3SJD - chains A and E of the 3 polymer chains in the assembly; structure by X-ray diffraction, 4.60 A resolution (low resolution: residue-level contacts below are approximate; hydrogen-bond / salt-bridge calls are withheld).

# Chain A
Protein: ATPase GET3
Organism: Saccharomyces cerevisiae
Notes: EC 3.6.-.-
UniProtKB: Q12154 (GET3_YEAST); residues 1-354 here = UniProt positions 1-354
Amino-acid sequence (362 residues; row label = number of the first residue in the row):
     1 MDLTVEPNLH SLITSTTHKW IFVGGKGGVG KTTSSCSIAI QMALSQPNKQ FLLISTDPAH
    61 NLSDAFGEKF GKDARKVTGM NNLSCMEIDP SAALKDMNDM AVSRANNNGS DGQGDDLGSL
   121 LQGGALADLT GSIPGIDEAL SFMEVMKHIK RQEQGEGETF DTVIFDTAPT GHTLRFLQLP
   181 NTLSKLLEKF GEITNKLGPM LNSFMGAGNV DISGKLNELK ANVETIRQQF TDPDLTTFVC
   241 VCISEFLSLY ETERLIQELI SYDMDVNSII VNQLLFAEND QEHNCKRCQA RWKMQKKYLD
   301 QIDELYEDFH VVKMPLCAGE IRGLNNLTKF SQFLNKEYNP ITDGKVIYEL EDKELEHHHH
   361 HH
Not modelled in the structure: 1-3, 89-130, 196-209, 279-284, 353-362
Differences from the reference sequence: expression tag (355-362)
Bound ions: Mg2+: Thr32 (together with ADP); Zn2+: Cys285, Cys288 (shared with 1 residue of chain B)
Small-molecule neighbours: ADP (adenosine-5'-diphosphate): Gly27, Gly28, Val29, Gly30, Lys31, Thr32, Thr33, Asn272, Gln273, Pro315, Leu316, Cys317, Gly319, Glu320, Ile321, Phe330
Curated features (UniProtKB/Swiss-Prot):
  - active site: Asp57
  - binding site (ATP): Lys26 to Thr33, Glu245, Asn272, Pro315 to Arg322
  - binding site (Zn(2+)): Cys285, Cys288
  - mutagenesis: Gly30 (G30R: Abolishes ATPase activity, leading to secretion of resident ER proteins), Asp57 (D57N: Abolishes ATP hydrolysis), Cys285 (C285S: Prevents dimerization; when associated with S-288), Cys288 (C288S: Prevents dimerization; when associated with S-285)

# Chain E
Protein: Golgi to ER traffic protein 2
Organism: Saccharomyces cerevisiae
Notes: fragment: Get2 cytosolic domain from residue 1 to 35
UniProtKB: P40056 (GET2_YEAST); residue numbers follow UniProt; this construct covers 2-35
Amino-acid sequence (46 residues; each row starts with the number of its first residue; numbers below 1 keep their minus sign (Met-9 is residue -9)):
    -9 MKHHHHHHPM GSELTEAEKR RLLRERRQKK FSNGGASSRL NKITGW
Not modelled in the structure: -9 to 4, 35-36
Differences from the reference sequence: expression tag (-9 to 1, 36)
Curated features (UniProtKB/Swiss-Prot):
  - modified residue: Ser2 (N-acetylserine)

# Interface between chain A and chain E
Pairs across the interface - 17 pairs, chain A then chain E:
  Val5(A) - Leu13(E)
  Pro233(A) - Arg14(E)
  Asp234(A) - Arg10(E)
  Asp234(A) - Arg11(E)
  Tyr250(A) - Leu30(E)
  Glu253(A) - Arg29(E)
  Gln257(A) - Ala26(E)
  Gln257(A) - Arg29(E)
  Ile260(A) - Phe21(E)
  Asp265(A) - Arg14(E)
  Asn267(A) - Arg10(E)
  Asn267(A) - Arg14(E)
  Asn267(A) - Arg17(E)
  Asp308(A) - Leu13(E)
  Asp308(A) - Arg16(E)
  Asp308(A) - Arg17(E)
  Phe309(A) - Arg17(E)
Other interface residues (no listed pair), chain A (14 interface residues in all): Val266, Leu305, Glu307
Other interface residues (no listed pair), chain E (11 interface residues in all): Ile33

# In short
Chain A and chain E form an interface of 14 and 11 residues respectively. Chain A binds ADP. From UniProt:
active-site residue Asp57(A), 18 ATP-binding residues, Zn2+-binding residues Cys285(A) and Cys288(A) and 4
mutagenesis sites on chain A.
Here chain A is ATPase GET3 and chain E is Golgi to ER traffic protein 2, both from Saccharomyces cerevisiae.
Entry 3SJD (Crystal structure of S. cerevisiae Get3 with bound ADP-Mg2+ in complex with Get2 cytosolic domain)
was determined by X-ray diffraction (same publication as 3SJA, 3SJB and 3SJC).
